4AL8 - chains C and H of the 3 polymer chains in the assembly; structure by X-ray diffraction, 1.66 A resolution.

Chain C:
Molecule: Envelope protein
Source organism: Dengue virus
Notes: fragment: domain iii, residues 295-395
UniProtKB: Q8BE57 (Q8BE57_9FLAV); numbering as in UniProt (aligned over 295-395)
Chain sequence (101 residues; numbered 295 to 395; the number before each row is that of its first residue):
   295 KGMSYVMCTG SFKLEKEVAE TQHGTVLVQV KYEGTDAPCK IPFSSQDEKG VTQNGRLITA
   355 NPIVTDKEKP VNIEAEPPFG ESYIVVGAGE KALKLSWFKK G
Not modelled in the structure: 295-297
Cystine bridges: Cys302-Cys333
Construct notes: conflict Met297 (Val in Q8BE57)

Chain H:
Molecule: Fab 2H12 heavy chain
Source organism: Homo sapiens
Notes: antibody fragment or engineered binder
Chain sequence (217 residues; each row starts with the number of its first residue):
     1 DVQLVEPGAE LVQPGASVKM SCKASGYTFS SYWINWEKQR PGKGLEWIGN IYPGSGTVNY
    61 DDKFKSKATL TIDTSSNTAY MQLSSLTSED SAVYYCTRGG SHAMDYWGQG TSVTVSSAKT
   121 TPPSVYPLAP GCGDTTGSSV TLGCLVKGYF PESVTVTWNS GSLSSSVHTF PALLQSGLYT
   181 MSSSVTVPSS TWPSQTVTCS VAHPASSTTV DKKLEPR
Not modelled in the structure: 132-135, 217
Cystine bridges: Cys22-Cys96, Cys144-Cys199

How chain C and chain H interact:
Residue-residue contacts - 12 pairs, chain C then chain H:
  Lys310(C) - Val58(H)  hydrogen bond (side chain-backbone)
  Ala313(C) - Thr57(H)
  Glu314(C) - Trp33(H)
  Thr315(C) - Trp33(H)
  Gln316(C) - Trp33(H)
  Gln316(C) - Asn35(H)  hydrogen bond
  Gln316(C) - Asn50(H)  hydrogen bond
  Gln316(C) - Gly99(H)
  Gln316(C) - Gly100(H)  hydrogen bond (side chain-backbone)
  Gln316(C) - Ser101(H)  hydrogen bond (backbone-backbone)
  Leu321(C) - Asn59(H)
  Pro364(C) - Lys65(H)
Other interface residues (no listed pair), chain C (9 interface residues in all): Gln323, Asn366
Other interface residues (no listed pair), chain H (13 interface residues in all): Tyr60, Asp62, Ala103

In short:
9 residues of chain C face 13 of chain H across their interface; the contacts include 5 hydrogen bonds. Among
the polar pairs are Lys310(C)-Val58(H), Gln316(C)-Asn35(H) and Gln316(C)-Asn50(H).
Here chain C is Envelope protein (Dengue virus) and chain H is Fab 2H12 heavy chain (Homo sapiens). Entry 4AL8
(Structure of Dengue virus DIII in complex with Fab 2H12) was determined by X-ray diffraction together with
4ALA and 4AM0 from the same study.
